Entry 3KT5 (X-ray diffraction, 1.80 A resolution); this record covers chain A.

Chain A:
Protein: Protease
Source organism: Human immunodeficiency virus type 1
Reference sequence: P04585 (POL_HV1H2); the construct has insertions or renumbered stretches relative to UniProt, so the offset changes along the chain: 1-99 = UniProt 489-587; 1001-1099 = UniProt 489-587
Sequence (203 residues; row label = number of the first residue in the row; note: 896 numbers in that range are skipped by the numbering (no residue carries them; nothing is unmodelled there)):
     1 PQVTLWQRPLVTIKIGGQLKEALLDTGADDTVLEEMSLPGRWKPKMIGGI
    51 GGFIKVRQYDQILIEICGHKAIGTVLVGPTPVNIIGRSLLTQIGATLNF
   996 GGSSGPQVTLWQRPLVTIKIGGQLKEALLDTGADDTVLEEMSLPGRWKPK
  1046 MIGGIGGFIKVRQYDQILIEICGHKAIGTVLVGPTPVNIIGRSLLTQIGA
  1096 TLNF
Unresolved in the structure: 996-1000
Sequence notes: engineered mutation S88 (Asn576 in P04585), A95 (Cys583 in P04585), S1088 (Asn576 in P04585), A1095 (Cys583 in P04585)
Swiss-Prot annotation at these positions:
  - region (Dimerization of protease): P1 to L5, G49 to K55, P1001 to L1005, G1049 to K1055
  - active site (For protease activity): D25, D1025
  - site (Cleavage): F99, F1099

Summary:
From UniProt: active-site residues D25 and D1025.
Chain A is Protease (Human immunodeficiency virus type 1); the structure, Crystal Structure of N88S mutant
HIV-1 Protease, was determined by X-ray diffraction together with 3KT2 from the same study.
